4J8N - chains C and D of the 4 polymer chains in the assembly; structure by X-ray diffraction, 3.13 A resolution.

Chain C (and D):
Name: Aurora kinase A
Organism: Homo sapiens
Notes: EC 2.7.11.1; chain D of this document is another copy of the same molecule, construct and numbering; everything in this record applies to it too
Reference sequence: O14965 (AURKA_HUMAN); residues 123-401 here = UniProt positions 123-401
Sequence (279 residues; each row starts with the number of its first residue):
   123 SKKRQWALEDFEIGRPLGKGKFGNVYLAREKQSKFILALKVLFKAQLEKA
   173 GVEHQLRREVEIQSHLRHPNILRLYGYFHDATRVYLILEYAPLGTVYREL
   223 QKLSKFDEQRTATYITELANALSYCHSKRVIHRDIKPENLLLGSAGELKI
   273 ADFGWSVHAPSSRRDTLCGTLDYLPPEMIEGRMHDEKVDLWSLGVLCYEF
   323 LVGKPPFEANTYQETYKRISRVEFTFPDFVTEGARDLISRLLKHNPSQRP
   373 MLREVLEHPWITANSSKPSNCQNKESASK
Not modelled in the structure: 123-124, 391-401 (chain D: 123-125, 391-401)
Differences from the reference sequence: conflict Asp287 (Thr in O14965)
Swiss-Prot annotation at these positions:
  - region: His280 to Arg286, Thr288 to Leu293 (Activation segment)
  - active site: Asp256 (Proton acceptor)
  - binding site (ATP): Lys143, Lys162, Glu211 to Ala213, Glu260, Asn261, Asp274
  - modified residue: Thr288 (Phosphothreonine), Ser342 (Phosphoserine)
  - cross-link: Lys258 (Glycyl lysine isopeptide (Lys-Gly) (interchain with G-Cter in SUMO2))
  - natural variant: Ser155 (S155R: In a colorectal adenocarcinoma sample), Val174 (V174M: In a metastatic melanoma sample)
  - mutagenesis: Lys162 (K162R: Loss of kinase activity), Phe165 (F165A: Decreases the interaction with phosphatase type 1 isoforms), Gly198 (G198N: Reduces interaction with TPX2. Reduces kinase activity tenfold. Promotes interaction with the AURKB binding partners INCENP and BIRC5 that are normally not bound by AURKA), Arg205 (R205A: Reduces ubiquitination and proteasomal degradation), Asp274 (D274N: Abolishes cilia disassembly and kinase activity), Thr288 (T288A: Reduces cilia disassembly and kinase activity; T288D: Mimics phosphorylation state and increases kinase activity), Cys290 (C290A: Enhances stability; when associated with A-393), Tyr334 (Y334A: Reduces binding to MYCN), Gln335 (Q335A: Reduces binding to MYCN), Phe346 (F346A: Decreases the interaction with phosphatase type 1 isoforms), Cys393 (C393A: Enhances stability; when associated with A-290)
What the authors report for this chain:
  - post-translational modification sites: Thr288

Interface between chain C and chain D:
Residue-residue contacts - 18 pairs, chain C then chain D:
  Lys125(C) - Lys171(D)  hydrogen bond (side chain-backbone)
  Arg151(C) - Asn332(D)  hydrogen bond (side chain-backbone)
  Glu152(C) - Cys290(D)
  Gln154(C) - Cys290(D)  hydrogen bond (side chain-backbone)
  Gln154(C) - Thr292(D)  hydrogen bond (backbone-backbone)
  Ser155(C) - Cys290(D)
  Ser155(C) - Thr292(D)
  Ser155(C) - Tyr334(D)
  Lys156(C) - Thr292(D)
  Lys156(C) - Glu330(D)
  Lys156(C) - Ala331(D)  hydrogen bond (side chain-backbone)
  Lys156(C) - Asn332(D)
  Lys156(C) - Thr333(D)
  Lys156(C) - Tyr334(D)  hydrogen bond (backbone-backbone)
  Phe157(C) - Tyr334(D)  hydrophobic
  Phe157(C) - Gln335(D)
  Ile158(C) - Thr333(D)
  Ile158(C) - Gln335(D)  hydrogen bond (backbone-side chain)
Other interface residues (no listed pair), chain C (9 interface residues in all): Arg126
Other interface residues (no listed pair), chain D (13 interface residues in all): Lys143, Thr288, Gly291, Asp294

Summary:
9 residues of chain C face 13 of chain D across their interface; the contacts include 7 hydrogen bonds. Polar
pairs include Lys125(C)-Lys171(D), Arg151(C)-Asn332(D) and Gln154(C)-Cys290(D). Curated annotation (UniProt)
lists active-site residue Asp256(C), 8 ATP-binding residues and 11 mutagenesis sites on chain C. From the
paper: a modification site at Thr288(C).
Both chains are Aurora kinase A (Homo sapiens). Entry 4J8N (Aurora A Kinase Apo) was determined by X-ray
diffraction together with 4J8M from the same study.
